PDB entry 4D00 | X-ray diffraction, 2.50 A resolution | chains A and E of the 6 polymer chains in the assembly

== Chain A (and E) ==
Name: Haemagglutinin HA1
From: Influenza virus A/JIANGXI- DONGHU/346/2013 (H10N8)
Notes: fragment: ha1 of trypsin released ectodomain, residues -2-323; chain E of this document is another copy of the same molecule, construct and numbering; everything in this record applies to it too
Chain sequence (326 residues; numbered -2 to 323; the number before each row is that of its first residue; numbers below 1 keep their minus sign (Ala-2 is residue -2)):
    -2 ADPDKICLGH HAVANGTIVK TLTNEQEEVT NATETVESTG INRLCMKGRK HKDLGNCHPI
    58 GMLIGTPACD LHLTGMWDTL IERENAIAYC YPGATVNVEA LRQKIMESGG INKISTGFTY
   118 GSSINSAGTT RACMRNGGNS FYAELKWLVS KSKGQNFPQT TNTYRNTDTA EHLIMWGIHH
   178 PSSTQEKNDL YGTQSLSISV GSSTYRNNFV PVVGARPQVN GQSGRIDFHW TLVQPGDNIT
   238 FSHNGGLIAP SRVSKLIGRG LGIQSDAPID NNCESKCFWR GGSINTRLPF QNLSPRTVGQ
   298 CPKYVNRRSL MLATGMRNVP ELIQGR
Disordered / not traced: -2 to -1, 319-323
Cystine bridges: Cys42-Cys270, Cys54-Cys66, Cys87-Cys130, Cys274-Cys298
Covalently attached groups: N-acetylglucosamine (NAG) linked to Asn28, Asn235
Metal / ion sites: Ni2+: Glu104 (together with N-acetylglucosamine) (shared with 1 residue of chain B; 1 residue of chain F)

== How chain A and chain E interact ==
Contacting residue pairs - 15 pairs, chain A then chain E:
  Ser196(A) with Val209(E); Val210(E), hydrogen bond (side chain-backbone)
  Gly198(A) with Arg213(E); Pro214(E)
  Ser199(A) with Pro214(E); Arg222(E), hydrogen bond (backbone-side chain)
  Ser200(A) with Pro214(E); Val216(E); Arg222(E)
  Arg203(A) with His177(E), hydrogen bond; Arg213(E); Asp224(E), salt bridge
  Asn205(A) with Val209(E)
  Asn235(A) with Pro214(E)
  Thr237(A) with Ala212(E)
Interface residues without a listed pair, chain A (11 interface residues in all): Thr158, Asp234, Ser239
Interface residues without a listed pair, chain E (10 interface residues in all): Gly211

== In short ==
Chain A and chain E form an interface of 11 and 10 residues respectively; the contacts include 3 hydrogen
bonds and 1 salt bridge. Polar pairs include Arg203(A)-Asp224(E), Ser196(A)-Val210(E) and Ser199(A)-Arg222(E).
Covalently linked N-acetylglucosamine: at Asn28(A) and Asn235(A).
Chain A and chain E are both Haemagglutinin HA1 (Influenza virus A/JIANGXI- DONGHU/346/2013 (H10N8)); the
structure, Haemagglutinin of H10N8 Influenza Virus Isolated from Humans in Complex with Human Receptor
Analogue 6'SLN, was determined by X-ray diffraction together with 4CYV, 4CYW, 4CYZ and 4CZ0 from the same
study.
